Entry 7YBO (X-ray diffraction, 2.31 A resolution); this record covers chain A.

Chain A:
Name: Fibroblast growth factor receptor 4
Organism: Homo sapiens
Notes: EC 2.7.10.1; fragment: kinase domain
Reference sequence: P22455 (FGFR4_HUMAN); numbering as in UniProt (aligned over 445-753)
Sequence (311 residues; numbered 443 to 753; the number before each row is that of its first residue):
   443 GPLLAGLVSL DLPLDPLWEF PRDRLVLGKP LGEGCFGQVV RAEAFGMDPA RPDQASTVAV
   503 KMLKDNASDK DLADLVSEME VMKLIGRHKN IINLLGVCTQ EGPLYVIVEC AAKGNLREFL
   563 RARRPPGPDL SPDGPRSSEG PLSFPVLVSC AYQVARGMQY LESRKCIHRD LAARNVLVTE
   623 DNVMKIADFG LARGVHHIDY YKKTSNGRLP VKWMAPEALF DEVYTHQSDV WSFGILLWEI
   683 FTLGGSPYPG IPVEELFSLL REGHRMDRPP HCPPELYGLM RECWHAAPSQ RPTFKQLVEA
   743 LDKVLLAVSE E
Not modelled in the structure: 443-452, 477, 569-573, 753
Construct notes: expression tag (443-444); engineered mutation Glu-664 (Arg in P22455)
Curated features (UniProtKB/Swiss-Prot):
  - active site: Asp-612 (Proton acceptor)
  - binding site (ATP): Leu-473 to Val-481, Lys-503
  - modified residue: Ser-573 (Phosphoserine), Tyr-642 (Phosphotyrosine), Tyr-643 (Phosphotyrosine)
  - natural variant: Val-550 (V550M: In breast pleomorphic lobular sample), Pro-712 (P712T: In a lung adenocarcinoma sample)
  - mutagenesis: Lys-503 (K503R: Loss of kinase activity)
Covalently attached groups: compound IH7 linked to Cys-552
Small-molecule neighbours: IH7 (N-[4-[(1R)-1-[3,5-bis(chloranyl)pyridin-4-yl]ethoxy]-5-cyano-pyridin-2-yl]-6-bromanyl-5-(hydroxymethyl)-1-(2-morpholin-4-ylethyl)pyrrolo[3,2-b]pyridine-3-carboxamide): Leu-473, Gly-474, Glu-475, Val-481, Arg-483, Thr-499, Ala-501, Ile-534, Val-550, Glu-551, Ala-553, Ala-554, Lys-555, Gly-556, Asn-557, Glu-560, Arg-616, Asn-617, Leu-619, Ala-629, Asp-630

In short:
Compound IH7 is covalently linked to Cys-552. From UniProt: active-site residue Asp-612, 10 ATP-binding
residues and one mutagenesis site.
Chain A is Fibroblast growth factor receptor 4 (Homo sapiens); the structure, Crystal structure of FGFR4
kinase domain with 10z, was determined by X-ray diffraction (same publication as 7YBP, 7YBX, 7YC1 and 7YC3).
